PDB entry 6BJS | electron microscopy, 5.50 A resolution (low resolution: residue-level contacts below are approximate; hydrogen-bond / salt-bridge calls are withheld) | chains A and J of the 8 polymer chains in the assembly

[Chain A]
Molecule: 32-nt DNA strand
Sequence (32 nucleotides; numbered 1 to 32; the number before each row is that of its first residue):
     1 GCGTCCTATC GATCTTCGGA AGAGATTCAG AG
Unresolved in the structure: 1, 8-15

[Chain J]
Protein: DNA-directed RNA polymerase subunit beta'
From: Escherichia coli (strain K12)
Notes: EC 2.7.7.6
Reference sequence: P0A8T7 (RPOC_ECOLI); residues 1-1407 here = UniProt positions 1-1407
Sequence (1407 residues; each row starts with the number of its first residue):
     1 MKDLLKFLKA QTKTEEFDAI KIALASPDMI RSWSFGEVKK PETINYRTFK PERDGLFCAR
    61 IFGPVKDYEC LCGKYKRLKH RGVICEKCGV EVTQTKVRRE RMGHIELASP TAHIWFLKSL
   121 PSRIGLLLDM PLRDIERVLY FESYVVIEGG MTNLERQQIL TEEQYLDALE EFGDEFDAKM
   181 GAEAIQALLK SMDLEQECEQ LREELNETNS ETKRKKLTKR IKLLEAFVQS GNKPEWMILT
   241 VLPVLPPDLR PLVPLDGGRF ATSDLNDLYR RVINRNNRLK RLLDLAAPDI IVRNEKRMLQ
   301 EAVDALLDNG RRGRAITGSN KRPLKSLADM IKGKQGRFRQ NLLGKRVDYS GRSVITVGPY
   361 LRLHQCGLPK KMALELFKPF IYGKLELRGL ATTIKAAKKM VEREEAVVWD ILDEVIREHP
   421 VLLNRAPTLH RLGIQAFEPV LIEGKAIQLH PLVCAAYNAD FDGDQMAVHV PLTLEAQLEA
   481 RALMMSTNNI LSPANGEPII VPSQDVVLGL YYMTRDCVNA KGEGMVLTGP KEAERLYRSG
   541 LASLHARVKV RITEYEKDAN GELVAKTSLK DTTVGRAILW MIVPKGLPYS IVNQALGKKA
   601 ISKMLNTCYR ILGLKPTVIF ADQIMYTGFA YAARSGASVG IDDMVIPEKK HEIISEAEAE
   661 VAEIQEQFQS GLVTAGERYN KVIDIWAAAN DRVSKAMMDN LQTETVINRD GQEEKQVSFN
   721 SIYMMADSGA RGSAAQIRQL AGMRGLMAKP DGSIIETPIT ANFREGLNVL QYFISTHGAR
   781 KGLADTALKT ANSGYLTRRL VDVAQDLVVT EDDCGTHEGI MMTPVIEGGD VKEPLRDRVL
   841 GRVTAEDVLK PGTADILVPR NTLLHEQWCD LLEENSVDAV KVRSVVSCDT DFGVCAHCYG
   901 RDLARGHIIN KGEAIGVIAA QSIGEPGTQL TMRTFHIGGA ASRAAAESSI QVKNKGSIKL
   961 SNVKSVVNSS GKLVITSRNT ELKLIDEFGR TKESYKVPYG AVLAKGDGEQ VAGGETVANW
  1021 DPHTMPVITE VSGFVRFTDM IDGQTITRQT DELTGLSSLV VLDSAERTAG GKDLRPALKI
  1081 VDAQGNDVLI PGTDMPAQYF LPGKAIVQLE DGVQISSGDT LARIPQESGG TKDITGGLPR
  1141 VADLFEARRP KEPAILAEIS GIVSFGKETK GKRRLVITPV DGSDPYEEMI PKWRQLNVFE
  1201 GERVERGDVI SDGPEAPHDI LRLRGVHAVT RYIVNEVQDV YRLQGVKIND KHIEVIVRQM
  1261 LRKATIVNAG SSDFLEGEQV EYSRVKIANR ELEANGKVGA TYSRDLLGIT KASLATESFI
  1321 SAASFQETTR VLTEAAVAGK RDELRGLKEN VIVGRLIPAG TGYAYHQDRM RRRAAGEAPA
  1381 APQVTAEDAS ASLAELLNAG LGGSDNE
Unresolved in the structure: 1-15, 934-947, 1127-1133, 1374-1407
Bound ions: Zn2+ site 1: Cys-72, Cys-85, Cys-88; Mg2+: Asp-460, Asp-462, Asp-464; Zn2+ site 2: Cys-814, Cys-888, Cys-895, Cys-898
UniProt features mapped onto this chain:
  - binding site (Zn(2+)): Cys-70, Cys-72, Cys-85, Cys-88, Cys-814, Cys-888, Cys-895, Cys-898
  - binding site (Mg(2+)): Asp-460, Asp-462, Asp-464
  - modified residue: Lys-983 (N6-acetyllysine)
  - mutagenesis: Gln-504 (Q504P: Resistant to antibiotics salinamide A and B), Asn-690 (N690D: Resistant to antibiotics salinamide A and B), Met-697 (M697V: Resistant to antibiotics salinamide A and B), Ala-735 (A735T: Resistant to antibiotics salinamide A and B), Arg-738 (R738C/H/P/S: Resistant to antibiotics salinamide A and B), Ala-748 (A748E: Resistant to antibiotics salinamide A and B), Pro-758 (P758S/T: Resistant to antibiotics salinamide A and B), Phe-763 (F763C: Resistant to antibiotics salinamide A and B), Ser-775 (S775A: Resistant to antibiotics salinamide A and B), Ala-779 (A779T/V: Resistant to antibiotics salinamide A and B), Arg-780 (R780C: Resistant to antibiotics salinamide A and B), Gly-782 (G782A/C: Resistant to antibiotics salinamide A and B), 1 further mutagenesis entry in UniProt

[Chain A / chain J interface]
Residue-residue contacts (10):
  DT7(A) / Arg-270(J)
  DT7(A) / Arg-271(J)
  DT7(A) / Asn-274(J)
  DT7(A) / Arg-278(J)
  DA21(A) / Asp-1143(J)
  DA21(A) / Arg-1148(J)
  DA23(A) / Lys-1311(J)
  DG24(A) / Pro-121(J)
  DG30(A) / Lys-1170(J)
  DA31(A) / Lys-1170(J)
Other interface residues (no listed pair), chain A (11 interface residues in all): DT4, DC5, DA20, DG22, DG32
Other interface residues (no listed pair), chain J (13 interface residues in all): Tyr-46, Arg-47, Lys-219, Glu-1146

[In short]
11 residues of chain A and 13 residues of chain J are in contact. Cys-72(J), Cys-85(J) and Cys-88(J)
coordinate Zn2+ site 1. Asp-460(J), Asp-462(J) and Asp-464(J) form the Mg2+ site. From UniProt: 8 Zn2+-binding
residues, 3 Mg2+-binding residues and 13 mutagenesis sites on chain J.
Here chain A is a 32-nt DNA strand and chain J is DNA-directed RNA polymerase subunit beta' (Escherichia coli
(strain K12)). Entry 6BJS (CryoEM structure of E.coli his pause elongation complex without pause hairpin) was
determined by electron microscopy together with 6ASX from the same study.
